Entry 6N5A (X-ray diffraction, 3.30 A resolution); this record covers chains A and B.

# Chain A
Name: Hemagglutinin HA1 subunit
Source organism: Influenza A virus
UniProt: A0A348FV55 (A0A348FV55_9INFA); the construct lacks a stretch of the UniProt sequence and is renumbered around it, so the offset changes along the chain: 11-141 = UniProt 19-149; 143-158 = UniProt 150-165; 159-263 = UniProt 168-272; 265-276 = UniProt 273-284; 1 more segments
Sequence (335 residues; each row starts with the number of its first residue; note: 2 numbers in that range are skipped by the numbering (no residue carries them; nothing is unmodelled there); a row labelled like 158A-158B holds insertion residues (158A, then the next letters in order)):
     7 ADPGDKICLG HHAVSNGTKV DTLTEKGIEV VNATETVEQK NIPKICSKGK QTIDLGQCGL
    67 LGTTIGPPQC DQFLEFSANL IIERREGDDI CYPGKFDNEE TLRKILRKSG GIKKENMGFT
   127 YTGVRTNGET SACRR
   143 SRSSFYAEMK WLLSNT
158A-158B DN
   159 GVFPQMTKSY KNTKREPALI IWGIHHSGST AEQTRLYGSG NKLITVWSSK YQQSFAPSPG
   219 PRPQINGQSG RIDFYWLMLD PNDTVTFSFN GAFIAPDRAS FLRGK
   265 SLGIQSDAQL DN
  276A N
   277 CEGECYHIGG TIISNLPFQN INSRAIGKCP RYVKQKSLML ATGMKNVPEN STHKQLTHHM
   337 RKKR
Not modelled in the structure: 7-10, 325-340
Disulfide bonds: Cys52-Cys277, Cys64-Cys76, Cys97-Cys139, Cys281-Cys305
Covalent attachments: N-acetylglucosamine (NAG) linked to Asn240
Differences from the reference sequence: expression tag (7-10)
From the paper describing this entry:
  - specificity-determining residues: Glu190, Gly225, Gln226, Gly228

# Chain B
Name: Hemagglutinin HA2 subunit
Source organism: Influenza A virus
UniProt: A0A348FV55 (A0A348FV55_9INFA); residues 1-178 here correspond to UniProt positions 350-527 (UniProt number = residue number + 349)
Sequence (186 residues; numbered 1 to 186; the number before each row is that of its first residue):
     1 GLFGAIAGFI ENGWEGLIDG WYGYRHQNAQ GEGTAADYKS TQSAINQITG KLNRLIEKTN
    61 QQFELIDNEF NEIEKQIGNV INWTRDSIIE VWSYNAEFLV AVENQHTIDL TDSEMNKLYE
   121 KVRRQLRENA EEDGNGCFEI FHQCDNDCMA SIRNNTYDHK KYRKEAIQNR IQIDAVKLES
   181 GRLVPR
Not modelled in the structure: 171-186
Disulfide bonds: Cys144-Cys148
Covalent attachments: N-acetylglucosamine (NAG) linked to Asn82
Differences from the reference sequence: expression tag (179-186)

# Chain A / chain B interface
Residue-residue contacts (127):
  Asp11(A) - Gln27(B)
  Asp11(A) - Asn28(B)
  Asp11(A) - Ile140(B)  hydrogen bond (backbone-backbone)
  Asp11(A) - Gln143(B)
  Asp11(A) - Cys144(B)
  Lys12(A) - His26(B)
  Lys12(A) - Gln27(B)  hydrogen bond (backbone-backbone)
  Lys12(A) - Phe138(B)
  Lys12(A) - Glu139(B)
  Lys12(A) - Ile140(B)
  Lys12(A) - Met149(B)
  Ile13(A) - Arg25(B)
  Ile13(A) - Cys137(B)
  Ile13(A) - Phe138(B)  hydrogen bond (backbone-backbone)
  Ile13(A) - Met149(B)  hydrophobic
  Ile13(A) - Ile152(B)  hydrophobic
  Cys14(A) - Trp14(B)
  Cys14(A) - Gly23(B)
  Cys14(A) - Tyr24(B)
  Cys14(A) - Arg25(B)  hydrogen bond (backbone-backbone)
  Cys14(A) - Cys137(B)  hydrogen bond
  Leu15(A) - Trp14(B)
  Leu15(A) - Gly23(B)
  Leu15(A) - Tyr24(B)  hydrophobic
  Leu15(A) - Leu118(B)  hydrophobic
  Leu15(A) - Val122(B)  hydrophobic
  Leu15(A) - Gly136(B)  hydrogen bond (backbone-backbone)
  Leu15(A) - Phe138(B)  hydrophobic
  Gly16(A) - Trp14(B)
  Gly16(A) - Tyr22(B)
  Gly16(A) - Gly23(B)  hydrogen bond (backbone-backbone)
  Gly16(A) - Met115(B)
  His17(A) - Ile6(B)
  His17(A) - Gly13(B)
  His17(A) - Trp14(B)  hydrogen bond (backbone-backbone)
  His17(A) - Trp21(B)
  His17(A) - Tyr22(B)
  His17(A) - Met115(B)
  His18(A) - Leu17(B)
  His18(A) - Gly20(B)
  His18(A) - Trp21(B)  hydrogen bond (backbone-backbone)
  Ala19(A) - Glu15(B)
  Ser21(A) - Glu15(B)
  Val26(A) - Asn104(B)
  Asp27(A) - Asn104(B)  hydrogen bond (backbone-side chain)
  Thr28(A) - Ala101(B)
  Thr28(A) - Asn104(B)
  Thr28(A) - Gln105(B)  hydrogen bond
  Leu29(A) - Ala101(B)
  Leu29(A) - Val102(B)  hydrophobic
  Leu29(A) - Gln105(B)  hydrogen bond (backbone-side chain)
  Thr30(A) - Gln105(B)
  Ile34(A) - Ile108(B)  hydrophobic
  Thr40(A) - Leu52(B)
  Glu89(A) - Phe70(B)
  Arg90(A) - Phe70(B)
  Arg91(A) - Phe70(B)
  Glu105(A) - Asn71(B)
  Glu106(A) - Asn68(B)  hydrogen bond
  Glu106(A) - Ile73(B)
  Arg109(A) - Asn68(B)
  Lys110(A) - Leu65(B)
  Lys110(A) - Ile66(B)  hydrogen bond (side chain-backbone)
  Arg113(A) - Leu65(B)
  Arg113(A) - Asn68(B)
  Gly267(A) - Leu65(B)
  Gln269(A) - Leu65(B)
  Gln269(A) - Asn68(B)  hydrogen bond
  Gln269(A) - Glu69(B)  hydrogen bond (side chain-backbone)
  Gln269(A) - Phe70(B)
  Ser270(A) - Phe70(B)
  Ile284(A) - Glu69(B)
  Ile284(A) - Phe70(B)  hydrophobic
  Ser290(A) - Lys58(B)  hydrogen bond (backbone-side chain)
  Asn291(A) - Ile56(B)
  Asn291(A) - Glu57(B)  hydrogen bond (backbone-backbone)
  Pro293(A) - Leu55(B)
  Phe294(A) - Ala96(B)  hydrophobic
  Phe294(A) - Leu99(B)  hydrophobic
  Ser299(A) - Arg85(B)
  Arg300(A) - Asp67(B)  salt bridge
  Arg300(A) - Asn68(B)
  Arg300(A) - Glu69(B)  salt bridge
  Arg300(A) - Arg85(B)
  Ile302(A) - Phe63(B)
  Ile302(A) - Glu64(B)
  Gly303(A) - Gln62(B)
  Gly303(A) - Phe63(B)  hydrogen bond (backbone-backbone)
  Lys304(A) - Lys58(B)
  Lys304(A) - Asn60(B)
  Lys304(A) - Gln62(B)
  Cys305(A) - Lys58(B)
  Pro306(A) - Lys58(B)
  Arg307(A) - Thr59(B)  hydrogen bond
  Arg307(A) - Gln61(B)
  Arg307(A) - Trp92(B)
  Tyr308(A) - Ile89(B)  hydrophobic
  Val309(A) - Trp92(B)
  Val309(A) - Ser93(B)
  Val309(A) - Ala96(B)  hydrophobic
  Lys310(A) - Ser93(B)  hydrogen bond (backbone-side chain)
  Gln311(A) - Ser93(B)  hydrogen bond (side chain-backbone)
  Gln311(A) - Glu97(B)
  Leu314(A) - Ala96(B)  hydrophobic
  Leu314(A) - Glu97(B)
  Met315(A) - Val100(B)
  Met315(A) - Asn104(B)  hydrogen bond (backbone-side chain)
  Leu316(A) - Leu52(B)  hydrophobic
  Leu316(A) - Glu103(B)
  Leu316(A) - Asn104(B)
  Ala317(A) - Asn104(B)  hydrogen bond (backbone-side chain)
  Ala317(A) - Thr107(B)  hydrogen bond (backbone-side chain)
  Thr318(A) - Trp21(B)
  Thr318(A) - Ile48(B)
  Thr318(A) - Leu52(B)
  Gly319(A) - Trp21(B)
  Met320(A) - Ile6(B)  hydrophobic
  Met320(A) - Trp21(B)  hydrophobic
  Met320(A) - Tyr22(B)
  Met320(A) - Thr111(B)
  Lys321(A) - Gly1(B)
  Lys321(A) - Ile6(B)
  Val323(A) - Ala7(B)  hydrophobic
  Val323(A) - Asn12(B)
  Val323(A) - Gly13(B)
  Pro324(A) - Asn12(B)
  Pro324(A) - Glu15(B)
Also at the interface, not in a pair above, chain A (61 interface residues in all): Val20, Val36, Thr42, Leu266, Ile268, Leu292
Also at the interface, not in a pair above, chain B (70 interface residues in all): Ile10, Glu11, Phe98, Tyr119, His142

# Summary
61 residues of chain A and 70 residues of chain B are in contact, with 25 hydrogen bonds and 2 salt bridges.
Polar pairs include Arg300(A)-Asp67(B), Arg300(A)-Glu69(B) and Cys14(A)-Cys137(B). Covalently linked
N-acetylglucosamine: at Asn240(A). N-acetylglucosamine is covalently linked to Asn82(B). From the paper:
specificity determinants Glu190(A), Gly225(A) and Gln226(A) among others.
Here chain A is Hemagglutinin HA1 subunit and chain B is Hemagglutinin HA2 subunit, both from Influenza A
virus. Entry 6N5A (Crystal structure of an equine H7 hemagglutinin from A/equine/NY/49/73 (H7N7)) was
determined by X-ray diffraction together with 6E7G and 6E7H from the same study.
